PDB entry 9DWG | electron microscopy, 3.30 A resolution | chains C and I of the 12 polymer chains in the assembly

== Chain C ==
Protein: Histone H2A type 1
From: Homo sapiens
UniProtKB: P0C0S8 (H2A1_HUMAN); residues 1-129 here correspond to UniProt positions 2-130 (UniProt number = residue number + 1)
Amino-acid sequence (129 residues; each row starts with the number of its first residue):
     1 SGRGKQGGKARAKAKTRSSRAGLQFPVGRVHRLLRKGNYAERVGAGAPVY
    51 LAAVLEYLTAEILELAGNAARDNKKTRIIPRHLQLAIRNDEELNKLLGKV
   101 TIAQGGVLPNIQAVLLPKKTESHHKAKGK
Disordered / not traced: 1-10, 121-129

== Chain I ==
Molecule: 601 I strand (damaged strand 1)
Sequence (117 nucleotides; each row starts with the number of its first residue):
     1 ATCGAGAATCCCGGTGCCGAGGCCGCTCAATTGGTCGTAGACAGCTCTAG
    51 CACCGCTTAAACGCACGTACGCGCTGTCCCCCGCGTTTTAACCGCCAAGG
   101 GGATTACTCCCTAGTCT

== Chain C / chain I interface ==
Pairs across the interface - 11 pairs, chain C then chain I:
  Arg11(C) - DT32(I)  sugar contact
  Arg11(C) - DG33(I)  phosphate contact
  Ala14(C) - DT31(I)  phosphate contact
  Ala14(C) - DT32(I)  sugar contact
  Lys15(C) - DT32(I)  phosphate contact
  Thr16(C) - DT31(I)  hydrogen bond to the phosphate
  Arg17(C) - DT31(I)  salt bridge to the phosphate
  Arg32(C) - DA29(I)  sugar contact
  Arg32(C) - DA30(I)  salt bridge to the phosphate
  Arg42(C) - DA39(I)  sugar contact
  Arg77(C) - DA20(I)  sugar contact
Interface residues without a listed pair, chain C (9 interface residues in all): Gly28
Interface residues without a listed pair, chain I (8 interface residues in all): DG40

== Overview ==
Chain C and chain I form an interface of 9 and 8 residues respectively; the contacts include 1 hydrogen bond
and 2 salt bridges. Polar pairs include Thr16(C)-DT31(I), Arg17(C)-DT31(I) and Arg32(C)-DA30(I).
Chain C is Histone H2A type 1 (Homo sapiens) and chain I is 601 I strand (damaged strand 1); the structure,
DNA Polymerase Beta bound to a nucleosome containing a 1-nt gap at SHL-4.5 (State 1, composite), was
determined by electron microscopy.
